PDB entry 7B00 | electron microscopy, 3.98 A resolution | chains A and B

Chain A:
Protein: Large neutral amino acids transporter small subunit 2
From: Homo sapiens
UniProtKB: Q9UHI5 (LAT2_HUMAN); residues 1-535 here = UniProt positions 1-535
Amino-acid sequence (535 residues; numbered 1 to 535; the number before each row is that of its first residue):
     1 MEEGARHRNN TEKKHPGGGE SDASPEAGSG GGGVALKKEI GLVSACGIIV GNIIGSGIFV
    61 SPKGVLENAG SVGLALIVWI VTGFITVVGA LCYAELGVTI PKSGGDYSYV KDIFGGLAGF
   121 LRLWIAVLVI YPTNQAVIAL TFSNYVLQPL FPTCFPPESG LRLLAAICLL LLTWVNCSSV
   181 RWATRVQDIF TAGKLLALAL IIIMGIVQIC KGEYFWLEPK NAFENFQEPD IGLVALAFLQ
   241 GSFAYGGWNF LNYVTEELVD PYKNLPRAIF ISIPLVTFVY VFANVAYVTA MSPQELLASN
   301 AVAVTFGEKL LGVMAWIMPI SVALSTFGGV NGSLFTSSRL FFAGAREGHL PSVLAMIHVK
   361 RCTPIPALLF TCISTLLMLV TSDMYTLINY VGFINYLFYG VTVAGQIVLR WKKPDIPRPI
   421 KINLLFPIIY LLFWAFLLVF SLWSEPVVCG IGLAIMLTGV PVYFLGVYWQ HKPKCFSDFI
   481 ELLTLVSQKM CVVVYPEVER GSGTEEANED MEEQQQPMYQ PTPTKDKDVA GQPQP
Not modelled in the structure: 1-40, 498-535
Ligand contacts: Digitonin (AJP): Val129, Met378, Val380, Thr386, Tyr390, Val447, Val448, Ile451, Ile455
Curated features (UniProtKB/Swiss-Prot):
  - binding site (L-leucine): Ile53, Gly246
  - binding site (L-tryptophan): Asn134, Asn395
  - site (Important for substrate specificity): Asn134, Gly246
  - modified residue: Ser29 (Phosphoserine)
  - natural variant: Val302 (V302I: Found in a patient with age-related hearing loss), Thr402 (T402M: Found in a patient with age-related hearing loss), Arg418 (R418C: Found in a patient with age-related hearing loss), Val460 (V460E: Found in a patient with age-related hearing loss)
  - mutagenesis: Tyr93 (Y93A: Nearly complete reduction of glycine, L-alanine, and L-glutamine uptake. Minimal effect on the transport of L-isoleucine, L-histidine and L-tryptophan), Asn134 (N134Q: Reduces L-leucine uptake activity. Abolishes L-tryptophan uptake ...), Trp174 (W174A: Does not affect protein expression, plasma membrane localization, or L-alanine uptake), Phe243 (F243A: Abolishes leucine and tryptophan transport activities), Gly246 (G246S: Strong decrease in the uptake of large substrates L-tryptophan, L-glutamine, and L-histidine but increases the uptake of small neutral amino acids glycine and L-alanine), Asn395 (N395Q: Strongly reduces L-leucine uptake activity. Strongly reduces L-tryptophan uptake activity), Tyr396 (Y396A: Strongly reduces L-leucine uptake activity)
From the paper describing this entry:
  - mutagenesis - W174A: unchanged expression
  - mutagenesis - W174A: unchanged localization
  - contacts within the chain: Ile53-Tyr280, Ser56-Ser325 (hydrogen bond), Tyr93-Thr402 (hydrogen bond), Ala94-Leu265 (hydrophobic contact), Glu95-Arg418 (salt bridge), Glu95-Arg410 (salt bridge), Ile54-Lys194, Ser242-Tyr396 (hydrogen bond), Tyr245-Thr277 (hydrogen bond), Trp248-Tyr399 (pi stacking), Tyr93-Trp248 (pi stacking), Asn249-Tyr399 (hydrogen bond), Ala244-Tyr280
  - specificity-determining residues: Tyr93, Asn134, Gly246
  - mutagenesis - G246S: increased binding to L-alanine
  - mutagenesis - G246S: decreased binding to L-glutamine
  - mutagenesis - N134S: decreased binding to [3H] L-alanine
  - mutagenesis - N134S: decreased binding to [3H] L-glutamine
  - disease-associated variants - V460E: decreased expression (citing earlier work)
  - disease-associated variants - V460E: decreased localization (citing earlier work)
  - mutagenesis - Y93A: unchanged binding to [3H] L-alanine
  - contacts within the chain: Tyr93-Tyr399 (pi stacking) (from molecular simulation)
  - mutagenesis - W174A: unchanged catalytic activity on [3H] L-alanine
  - mutagenesis - G246S: decreased catalytic activity on [3H] L-tryptophan
  - mutagenesis - Y93A, N134S, G246S: decreased catalytic activity on [3H] L-glutamine
  - mutagenesis - G246S: decreased catalytic activity on [3H] L-histidine
  - mutagenesis - G246S: increased catalytic activity on [3H] glycine
  - mutagenesis - G246S: increased catalytic activity on [3H] L-alanine
  - mutagenesis - Y93A, N134S: decreased catalytic activity on [3H] glycine
  - mutagenesis - Y93A, N134S: decreased catalytic activity on [3H] L-alanine
  - mutagenesis - N134S: unchanged catalytic activity on L-tryptophan
  - disease-associated variants - T402M: decreased catalytic activity on alanine (citing earlier work)
  - mutagenesis - T402A: unchanged catalytic activity
  - mutagenesis - Y93A: unchanged catalytic activity on [3H] L-isoleucine
  - mutagenesis - Y93A: unchanged catalytic activity on [3H] L-histidine
  - mutagenesis - Y93A: unchanged catalytic activity on [3H] L-tryptophan
  - disease-associated variants - A94T: decreased catalytic activity on L-tryptophan (citing earlier work)
  - disease-associated variants - A94T: unchanged catalytic activity on L-alanine (citing earlier work)
  - disease-associated variants - R418C: decreased catalytic activity on L-alanine (citing earlier work)

Chain B:
Protein: Isoform 2 of 4F2 cell-surface antigen heavy chain
From: Homo sapiens
UniProtKB: P08195 (4F2_HUMAN), isoform P08195-2; residue numbers follow UniProt; this construct covers 1-529
Amino-acid sequence (529 residues; row label = number of the first residue in the row):
     1 MSQDTEVDMK EVELNELEPE KQPMNAASGA AMSLAGAEKN GLVKIKVAED EAEAAAAAKF
    61 TGLSKEELLK VAGSPGWVRT RWALLLLFWL GWLGMLAGAV VIIVRAPRCR ELPAQKWWHT
   121 GALYRIGDLQ AFQGHGAGNL AGLKGRLDYL SSLKVKGLVL GPIHKNQKDD VAQTDLLQID
   181 PNFGSKEDFD SLLQSAKKKS IRVILDLTPN YRGENSWFST QVDTVATKVK DALEFWLQAG
   241 VDGFQVRDIE NLKDASSFLA EWQNITKGFS EDRLLIAGTN SSDLQQILSL LESNKDLLLT
   301 SSYLSDSGST GEHTKSLVTQ YLNATGNRWC SWSLSQARLL TSFLPAQLLR LYQLMLFTLP
   361 GTPVFSYGDE IGLDAAALPG QPMEAPVMLW DESSFPDIPG AVSANMTVKG QSEDPGSLLS
   421 LFRRLSDQRS KERSLLHGDF HAFSAGPGLF SYIRHWDQNE RFLVVLNFGD VGLSAGLQAS
   481 DLPASASLPA KADLLLSTQP GREEGSPLEL ERLKLEPHEG LLLRFPYAA
Not modelled in the structure: 1-60
Covalently attached groups: N-acetylglucosamine (NAG) linked to Asn264, Asn280, Asn323, Asn405
Curated features (UniProtKB/Swiss-Prot):
  - modified residue: Met1 (N-acetylmethionine)

Chain A / chain B interface:
Cross-chain cystine bridges: Cys154(A)-Cys109(B)
Pairs across the interface (38; chain A residue first):
  Leu147(A) with Ile103(B), hydrophobic
  Leu150(A) with Ile103(B), hydrophobic; Arg108(B), hydrogen bond (backbone-side chain)
  Phe151(A) with Ile103(B), hydrophobic
  Thr153(A) with Cys109(B); Arg110(B); Leu112(B); Asn459(B)
  Cys154(A) with Cys109(B), disulfide; Gln458(B)
  Phe155(A) with Gln458(B); Tyr527(B), hydrophobic
  Pro157(A) with Ala106(B), hydrophobic
  Leu164(A) with Ala99(B), hydrophobic
  Ile167(A) with Trp92(B); Met95(B); Leu96(B), hydrophobic
  Leu170(A) with Phe88(B)
  Trp174(A) with Phe88(B), hydrophobic; Trp89(B)
  Asn221(A) with Lys199(B), hydrogen bond
  Met356(A) with Leu63(B), hydrophobic
  Glu481(A) with Gly62(B)
  Gln488(A) with Leu63(B); Ser64(B); Leu69(B)
  Lys489(A) with Leu69(B); Trp77(B); Arg81(B), hydrogen bond (backbone-side chain)
  Met490(A) with Trp77(B), hydrophobic; Arg81(B); Leu84(B), hydrophobic
  Val492(A) with Leu69(B); Arg81(B)
  Val493(A) with Leu69(B)
  Val494(A) with Glu66(B); Leu69(B), hydrophobic
  Tyr495(A) with Leu63(B), hydrophobic
Also at the interface, not in a pair above, chain A (31 interface residues in all): Pro152, Ser159, Gly160, Leu163, Ala166, Leu171, Gln227, Gln294, Ser352, Val486
Also at the interface, not in a pair above, chain B (31 interface residues in all): Thr61, Gly98, Ile102, Pro107, Lys198, Lys431, Arg433
Interface features reported in the paper:
  - pairs named by the authors: Cys154(A)-Cys109(B) (covalent link), Trp174(A)-Phe88(B) (pi stacking), Trp174(A)-Trp89(B) (pi stacking)
  - interface residues, chain A: Leu147(A), Leu150(A), Phe151(A), Leu163(A), Ile167(A)
  - interface residues, chain B: Phe88(B), Trp89(B), Leu96(B), Ala99(B), Ile102(B)

In short:
The chain A/chain B interface involves 31 residues from each chain; the contacts include 1 disulfide bond and
3 hydrogen bonds. Among the polar pairs are Leu150(A)-Arg108(B), Asn221(A)-Lys199(B) and Lys489(A)-Arg81(B).
The paper describes a contact between Cys154(A) and Cys109(B); pi stacking between Trp174(A) and Phe88(B) and
Trp174(A) and Trp89(B). The paper reports that Y93A, N134S and G246S of chain A reduce catalytic activity on
[3H] L-glutamine; interface residues Leu147(A), Leu150(A) and Phe88(B) among others; 9 substitutions were
tested in all.
Here chain A is Large neutral amino acids transporter small subunit 2 and chain B is Isoform 2 of 4F2
cell-surface antigen heavy chain, both from Homo sapiens. Entry 7B00 (Human LAT2-4F2hc complex in the
apo-state) was determined by electron microscopy.
